PDB entry 9JWB | electron microscopy, 2.80 A resolution | chains A and a of the 15 polymer chains in the assembly

[Chain A]
Name: Major capsid protein
Source organism: Anabaena phage A-4L
UniProt: A0A059PY92 (A0A059PY92_9CAUD); numbering as in UniProt (aligned over 1-354)
Amino-acid sequence (354 residues; each row starts with the number of its first residue):
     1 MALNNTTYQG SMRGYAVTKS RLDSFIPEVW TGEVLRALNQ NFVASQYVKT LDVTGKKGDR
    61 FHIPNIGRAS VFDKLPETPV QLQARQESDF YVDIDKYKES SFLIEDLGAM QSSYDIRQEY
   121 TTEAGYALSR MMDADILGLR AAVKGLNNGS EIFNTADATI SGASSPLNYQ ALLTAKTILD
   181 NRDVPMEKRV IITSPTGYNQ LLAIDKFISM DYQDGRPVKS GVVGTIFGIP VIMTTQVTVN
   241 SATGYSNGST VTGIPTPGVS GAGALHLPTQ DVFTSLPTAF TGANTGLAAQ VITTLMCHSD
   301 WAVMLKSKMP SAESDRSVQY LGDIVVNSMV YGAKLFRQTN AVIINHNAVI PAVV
Not modelled in the structure: 1, 354

[Chain a]
Name: Major cement
Source organism: Anabaena phage A-4L
UniProt: A0A059PY26 (A0A059PY26_9CAUD); residues 1-89 here = UniProt positions 1-89
Amino-acid sequence (89 residues; each row starts with the number of its first residue):
     1 MAITCTACTF TMTDAEFAIL NEGVAAPTID PRGSFAGLQS LSGAPITASA SAGTTTVVVA
    61 ASNRNDANIR TLAQRLRRAA QANRITFTA
Not modelled in the structure: 1

[Interface between chain A and chain a]
Residue-residue contacts (9; chain A residue first):
  D59(A) - R77(a)  salt bridge
  D59(A) - R78(a)  salt bridge
  R60(A) - R77(a)
  D93(A) - R77(a)  salt bridge
  D93(A) - Q81(a)
  D95(A) - Q81(a)
  D95(A) - R84(a)  salt bridge
  T269(A) - R84(a)
  Q270(A) - Q81(a)
Also at the interface, not in a pair above, chain A (7 interface residues in all): K96

[Overview]
7 residues of chain A and 4 residues of chain a are in contact, with 4 salt bridges. Polar contacts include
D59(A)-R77(a), D59(A)-R78(a) and D93(A)-R77(a).
Here chain A is Major capsid protein and chain a is Major cement, both from Anabaena phage A-4L. Entry 9JWB
(Cyanophage A4 capsid asymmetric unit) was determined by electron microscopy (same publication as 9K09, 9K2V
and 9K3A).
